PDB entry 8BEL | electron microscopy, 2.25 A resolution | chains E and H of the 14 polymer chains in the assembly

# Chain E
Molecule: Cytochrome c1 2, heme protein, mitochondrial
Organism: Arabidopsis thaliana
UniProt: Q9FKS5 (CYC1B_ARATH); residues 1-307 here = UniProt positions 1-307
Amino-acid sequence (307 residues; each row starts with the number of its first residue):
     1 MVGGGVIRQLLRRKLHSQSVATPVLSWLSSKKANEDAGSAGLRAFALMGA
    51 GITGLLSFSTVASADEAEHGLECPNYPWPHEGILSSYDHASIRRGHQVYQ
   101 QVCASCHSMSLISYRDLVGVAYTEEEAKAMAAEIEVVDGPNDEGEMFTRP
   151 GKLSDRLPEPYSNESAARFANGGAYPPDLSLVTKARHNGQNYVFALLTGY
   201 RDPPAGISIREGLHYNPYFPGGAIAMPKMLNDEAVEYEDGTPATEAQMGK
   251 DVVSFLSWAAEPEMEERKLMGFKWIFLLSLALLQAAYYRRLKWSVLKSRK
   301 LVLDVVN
Not modelled in the structure: 1-63
Metal / ion sites: heme Fe near His107 (its only coordinating residue here)
Small-molecule neighbours:
  - 1,2-diacyl-glycerol-3-sn-phosphate (3PH): Ile83, Leu84, Ser85, Phe272
  - heme (HEM): Val102, Cys103, Ser105, Cys106, His107, Asn171, Ala174, Tyr175, Pro176, Pro177, Leu179, Val182, Arg186, Tyr192, Val193, Leu196, Leu197, Phe219, Ala223, Ile224, Ala225, Met226, Pro227, Met229, Leu230, Val252
  - phosphatidylcholine (PC7; (7S)-4-hydroxy-N,N,N-trimethyl-9-oxo-7-[(palmitoyloxy)methyl]-3,5,8-trioxa-4-phosphahexacosan-1-aminium 4-oxide): Leu277, Leu280, Leu283, Gln284, Tyr287
  - phosphatidylglycerol (PGT; (1S)-2-{[{[(2R)-2,3-dihydroxypropyl]oxy}(hydroxy)phosphoryl]oxy}-1-[(palmitoyloxy)methyl]ethyl stearate): Glu81, Gly82, Ile83, Lys268, Phe272, Ile275, Phe276, Ser279, Leu282
UniProt features mapped onto this chain:
  - binding site (heme c): Cys103, Cys106, His107, Met226

# Chain H
Molecule: Cytochrome b-c1 complex subunit 6-1, mitochondrial
Organism: Arabidopsis thaliana
UniProt: Q0WWE3 (QCR61_ARATH); residues 1-69 here = UniProt positions 1-69
Amino-acid sequence (69 residues; each row starts with the number of its first residue):
     1 MADDEVVDPKKYLEESCKPKCVKPLLEYQACVKRIQGDDSGHKHCTGQYF
    51 DYWQCIDKCVAPKLFAKLK
Not modelled in the structure: 1-5
Cystine bridges: Cys17-Cys59, Cys21-Cys55, Cys31-Cys45

# Interface between chain E and chain H
Contacting residue pairs (49):
  Glu66(E) - Gly47(H)
  Glu66(E) - Phe50(H)
  Gly70(E) - Phe50(H)
  Leu71(E) - Phe50(H)
  Leu71(E) - Asp57(H)
  Pro74(E) - Asp57(H)
  Pro74(E) - Ala61(H)  hydrophobic
  Asn75(E) - Ala61(H)
  Tyr76(E) - Lys10(H)
  Tyr76(E) - Ala61(H)  hydrophobic
  Tyr76(E) - Phe65(H)  hydrophobic
  Pro77(E) - Ala61(H)
  Pro77(E) - Phe65(H)
  Trp78(E) - Phe65(H)  hydrophobic
  Arg94(E) - Lys69(H)
  Phe194(E) - Leu64(H)  hydrophobic
  Phe194(E) - Phe65(H)  hydrophobic
  Thr198(E) - Lys10(H)  hydrogen bond (backbone-side chain)
  Arg201(E) - Tyr49(H)
  Arg201(E) - Trp53(H)
  Arg201(E) - Asp57(H)  salt bridge
  Asp202(E) - Tyr49(H)  hydrogen bond (backbone-side chain)
  Pro204(E) - Tyr28(H)
  Pro204(E) - Cys45(H)
  Pro204(E) - Tyr49(H)  hydrophobic
  Ala205(E) - Tyr28(H)  hydrogen bond (backbone-side chain)
  Ala205(E) - Val32(H)  hydrophobic
  Ala205(E) - Ile35(H)
  Ala205(E) - His44(H)
  Ala205(E) - Cys45(H)  hydrogen bond (backbone-backbone)
  Gly206(E) - Lys43(H)
  Ile207(E) - His44(H)
  Ile207(E) - Thr46(H)
  Tyr215(E) - Tyr49(H)
  Tyr215(E) - Phe50(H)
  Pro217(E) - Phe50(H)  hydrophobic
  Tyr218(E) - Asp57(H)  hydrogen bond
  Asp232(E) - Val6(H)
  Thr241(E) - Lys69(H)
  Pro242(E) - Lys69(H)
  Thr244(E) - Asp8(H)
  Thr244(E) - Pro9(H)
  Glu245(E) - Asp8(H)  hydrogen bond (backbone-side chain)
  Ala246(E) - Asp8(H)  hydrogen bond (backbone-side chain)
  Ala246(E) - Leu68(H)
  Gln247(E) - Leu68(H)
  Gln247(E) - Lys69(H)  hydrogen bond (side chain-backbone)
  Lys250(E) - Phe65(H)
  Lys250(E) - Lys69(H)  hydrogen bond (side chain-backbone)
Interface residues without a listed pair, chain E (33 interface residues in all): Ala67, Glu72, Pro203, Glu233, Asp251
Interface residues without a listed pair, chain H (25 interface residues in all): Val7, Lys11, Glu14, Gln54

# Summary
33 residues of chain E and 25 residues of chain H are in contact, with 9 hydrogen bonds and 1 salt bridge.
Polar contacts include Arg201(E)-Asp57(H), Thr198(E)-Lys10(H) and Asp202(E)-Tyr49(H). Ligands of chain E:
phosphatidylglycerol, heme, phosphatidylcholine and 1,2-diacyl-glycerol-3-sn-phosphate.
Here chain E is Cytochrome c1 2, heme protein, mitochondrial and chain H is Cytochrome b-c1 complex subunit
6-1, mitochondrial, both from Arabidopsis thaliana. Entry 8BEL (Cryo-EM structure of the Arabidopsis thaliana
I+III2 supercomplex (CIII membrane domain)) was determined by electron microscopy, deposited together with
8BED, 8BEE, 8BEF, 8BEH, 8BEP, 8BPX, 8BQ5 and 8BQ6.
